PDB entry 6RME | X-ray diffraction, 3.40 A resolution | chains A and D of the 4 polymer chains in the assembly

== Chain A ==
Molecule: IMP-specific 5'-nucleotidase, putative
Organism: Plasmodium falciparum (isolate 3D7)
Notes: EC 3.1.3.5
Reference sequence: A0A144A134 (A0A144A134_PLAF7); residue numbers follow UniProt; this construct covers 47-314, 327-430
Sequence (384 residues; each row starts with the number of its first residue; note: 11 numbers in that range are skipped by the numbering (no residue carries them; nothing is unmodelled there); a row labelled like 314A-314K holds insertion residues (314A, then the next letters in order)):
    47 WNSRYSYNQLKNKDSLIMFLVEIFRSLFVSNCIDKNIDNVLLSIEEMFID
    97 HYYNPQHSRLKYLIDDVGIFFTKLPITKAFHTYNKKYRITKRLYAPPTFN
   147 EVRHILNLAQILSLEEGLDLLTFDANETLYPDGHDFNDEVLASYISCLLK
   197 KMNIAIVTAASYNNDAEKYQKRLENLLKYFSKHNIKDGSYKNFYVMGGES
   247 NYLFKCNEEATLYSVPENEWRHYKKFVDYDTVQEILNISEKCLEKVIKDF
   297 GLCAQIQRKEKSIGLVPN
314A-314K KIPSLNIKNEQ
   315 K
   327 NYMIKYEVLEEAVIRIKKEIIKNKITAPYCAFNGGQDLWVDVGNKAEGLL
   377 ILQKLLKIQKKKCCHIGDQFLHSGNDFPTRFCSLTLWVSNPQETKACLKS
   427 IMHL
Disordered / not traced: 314A-314K
Differences from the reference sequence: engineered mutation Asn172 (Asp in A0A144A134)
Bound ions: Mg2+: Asp170, Asn172, Asp394 (together with inosinic acid)
Residues lining bound ligands: inosinic acid (IMP): Asp170, Ala171, Asn172, Asp178, Thr204, Ala205, Ala206, Ser207, Lys305, Ser308, Phe358, Asp363, Trp365, Asp367, Lys371, Asp394, Gln395, Asn401
From the paper describing this entry:
  - binding site for inosinic acid: Asp170, Asp178, Thr204, Ala205, Ser207, Asp363, Trp365, Asp367, Lys371, Asn401
  - Mg2+ coordination: Asp170, Asn172, Asp394
  - contacts within the chain: Asp60-Arg406 (salt bridge), Lys371-Asp402 (salt bridge)
  - conformationally variable residues (loop rearrangement, side-chain flip): His150, Ala171 to Leu175, Asp178, Asp394 to Phe407
  - catalytic residues: Asp170 (citing earlier work)
  - mutagenesis - D170N, D170N/D172N, D363V, W365L, D367V, D394V, Q395L, F396L, D402V: abolished catalytic activity on IMP
  - mutagenesis - W365F, W365Y, F403L: unchanged catalytic activity on IMP
  - mutagenesis - R218L, W413L: abolished catalytic activity
  - mutagenesis - Y176L, D178V, R406L (24- and 4-fold): decreased catalytic activity
  - mutagenesis - H150V: unchanged catalytic activity on ATP
  - mutagenesis - H398V, F403Y: increased catalytic activity
  - mutagenesis - F403A: decreased catalytic activity on IMP
  - mutagenesis - F403L: decreased catalytic activity on ATP

== Chain D ==
Molecule: IMP-specific 5'-nucleotidase, putative
Organism: Plasmodium falciparum (isolate 3D7)
Notes: EC 3.1.3.5
Reference sequence: A0A144A134 (A0A144A134_PLAF7); numbering as in UniProt (aligned over 46-430)
Sequence (385 residues; each row starts with the number of its first residue):
    46 QWNSRYSYNQLKNKDSLIMFLVEIFRSLFVSNCIDKNIDNVLLSIEEMFI
    96 DHYYNPQHSRLKYLIDDVGIFFTKLPITKAFHTYNKKYRITKRLYAPPTF
   146 NEVRHILNLAQILSLEEGLDLLTFDANETLYPDGHDFNDEVLASYISCLL
   196 KKMNIAIVTAASYNNDAEKYQKRLENLLKYFSKHNIKDGSYKNFYVMGGE
   246 SNYLFKCNEEATLYSVPENEWRHYKKFVDYDTVQEILNISEKCLEKVIKD
   296 FGLCAQIQRKEKSIGLVPNKIPSLNIKNEQKNYMIKYEVLEEAVIRIKKE
   346 IIKNKITAPYCAFNGGQDLWVDVGNKAEGLLILQKLLKIQKKKCCHIGDQ
   396 FLHSGNDFPTRFCSLTLWVSNPQETKACLKSIMHL
Disordered / not traced: 317-326
Differences from the reference sequence: engineered mutation Asn172 (Asp in A0A144A134)
Bound ions: Mg2+: Asp170, Asn172, Asp394 (together with inosinic acid)
Residues lining bound ligands: inosinic acid (IMP): Asp170, Ala171, Asn172, Asp178, Thr204, Ala205, Ala206, Ser207, Lys305, Ser308, Phe358, Gly360, Asp363, Trp365, Asp367, Lys371, Asp394, Gln395, Asn401

== How chain A and chain D interact ==
Contacting residue pairs (42):
  Phe65(A) with Val75(D), hydrophobic
  Glu68(A) with Ser72(D), hydrogen bond (backbone-side chain)
  Ile69(A) with Val75(D), hydrophobic; Ser76(D)
  Ser72(A) with Glu68(D), hydrogen bond (side chain-backbone); Ile69(D); Ser72(D), hydrogen bond
  Phe74(A) with Arg105(D), hydrogen bond (backbone-side chain)
  Val75(A) with Phe65(D), hydrophobic; Met93(D); Arg105(D), hydrogen bond (backbone-side chain); Leu109(D)
  Ser76(A) with Ile69(D); Val86(D); Ser89(D); Ile90(D)
  Asn77(A) with Ser89(D); Met93(D); Arg105(D)
  Cys78(A) with Asn85(D); Val86(D), hydrophobic; Ser89(D)
  Lys81(A) with Ser89(D), hydrogen bond
  Asn82(A) with Asn85(D), hydrogen bond (backbone-side chain)
  Asn85(A) with Cys78(D); Asn82(D), hydrogen bond (side chain-backbone); Asn85(D)
  Val86(A) with Cys78(D), hydrophobic
  Ser89(A) with Ser76(D); Asn77(D); Cys78(D); Lys81(D), hydrogen bond
  Ile90(A) with Ser76(D), hydrogen bond (backbone-backbone)
  Met93(A) with Val75(D); Asn77(D)
  Arg105(A) with Phe74(D), hydrogen bond (side chain-backbone); Asn77(D), hydrogen bond; Leu139(D), hydrogen bond (side chain-backbone)
  Tyr108(A) with Tyr140(D), hydrogen bond (side chain-backbone)
  Leu109(A) with Val75(D)
  Leu139(A) with Arg105(D), hydrogen bond (backbone-side chain)
  Tyr140(A) with Tyr108(D), hydrogen bond (backbone-side chain)
Also at the interface, not in a pair above, chain A (24 interface residues in all): Leu73, Ile83, Glu92
Also at the interface, not in a pair above, chain D (23 interface residues in all): Leu73, Ile83

== Summary ==
The interface between chain A and chain D involves 24 residues on one side and 23 on the other, with 16
hydrogen bonds. Polar contacts include Glu68(A)-Ser72(D), Ser72(A)-Glu68(D) and Ser72(A)-Ser72(D). From the
paper: the catalytic residue Asp170(A); D170N, D170N/D172N and D363V of chain A, among others, abolish
catalytic activity on IMP; 21 substitutions were tested in all.
Here chain A is IMP-specific 5'-nucleotidase, putative and chain D is IMP-specific 5'-nucleotidase, putative,
both from Plasmodium falciparum (isolate 3D7). Entry 6RME (Structure of IMP bound Plasmodium falciparum
IMP-nucleotidase mutant D172N) was determined by X-ray diffraction, deposited together with 6RMD, 6RMO, 6RMW,
6RN1 and 6RNH.
